2ZHF - chains H and I of the 3 polymer chains in the assembly; structure by X-ray diffraction, 1.98 A resolution.

[Chain H]
Molecule: Thrombin heavy chain
From: Homo sapiens
Notes: EC 3.4.21.5
UniProtKB: P00734 (THRB_HUMAN); the construct lacks a stretch of the UniProt sequence and is renumbered around it, so the offset changes along the chain: 16-36 = UniProt 364-384; 37-60 = UniProt 386-409; 61-77 = UniProt 419-435; 78-97 = UniProt 437-456; 7 more segments
Chain sequence (259 residues; each row starts with the number of its first residue; note: 4 numbers in that range are skipped by the numbering (no residue carries them; nothing is unmodelled there); a row labelled like 60A-60I holds insertion residues (60A, then the next letters in order)):
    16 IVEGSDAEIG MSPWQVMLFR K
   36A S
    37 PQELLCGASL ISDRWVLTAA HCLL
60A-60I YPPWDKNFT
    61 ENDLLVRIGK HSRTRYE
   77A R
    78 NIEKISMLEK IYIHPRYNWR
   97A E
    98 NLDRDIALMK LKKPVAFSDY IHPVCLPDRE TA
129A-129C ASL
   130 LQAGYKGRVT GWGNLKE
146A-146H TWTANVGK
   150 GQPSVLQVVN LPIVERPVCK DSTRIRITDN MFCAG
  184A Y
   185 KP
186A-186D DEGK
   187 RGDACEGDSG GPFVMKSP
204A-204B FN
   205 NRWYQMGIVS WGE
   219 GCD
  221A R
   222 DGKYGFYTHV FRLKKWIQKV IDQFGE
Unresolved in the structure: 146A-146H, 246-247
UniProt features mapped onto this chain:
  - region: Ala183 to Val200 (High affinity receptor-binding region which is also known as the TP508 peptide)
  - active site (Charge relay system): His57, Asp102, Ser195
  - glycosylation: Asn60G (N-linked (GlcNAc...) (complex) asparagine)
Disulfide bonds: Cys42-Cys58, Cys168-Cys182, Cys191-Cys220
Ligand contacts: 49U ((S)-N-(4-carbamimidoylbenzyl)-1-(3-cyclopentylpropanoyl)pyrrolidine-2-carboxamide): His57, Tyr60A, Trp60D, Leu99, Asp189, Ala190, Cys191, Glu192, Ser195, Val213, Ser214, Trp215, Gly216, Gly219, Cys220, Gly226, Phe227

[Chain I]
Molecule: Hirudin variant-2
UniProtKB: P09945 (ITH3_HIRME); residues 53-64 here correspond to UniProt positions 60-71 (UniProt number = residue number + 7)
Chain sequence (12 residues; each row starts with the number of its first residue):
    53 NGDFEEIPEE YL
Unresolved in the structure: 53-54
Modified / non-standard residues: Tyr63 (o-sulfo-l-tyrosine; TYS)
UniProt features mapped onto this chain:
  - region: Asp55 to Leu64 (Interaction with fibrinogen-binding exosite of thrombin)
  - modified residue: Tyr63 (Sulfotyrosine)

[How chain H and chain I interact]
Contacting residue pairs (24):
  Phe34(H) with Phe56(I), hydrophobic
  Gln38(H) with Phe56(I); Glu58(I); Ile59(I); Leu64(I), hydrogen bond (side chain-backbone)
  Glu39(H) with Phe56(I)
  Leu40(H) with Phe56(I)
  Leu65(H) with Ile59(I), hydrophobic; Tyr63(I)
  Arg67(H) with Ile59(I)
  Arg73(H) with Asp55(I), salt bridge; Phe56(I)
  Thr74(H) with Asp55(I); Phe56(I); Glu57(I), hydrogen bond (backbone-backbone)
  Arg75(H) with Glu57(I)
  Tyr76(H) with Glu57(I), hydrogen bond (backbone-side chain); Glu58(I); Pro60(I); Tyr63(I)
  Glu80(H) with Tyr63(I)
  Lys81(H) with Tyr63(I)
  Ile82(H) with Ile59(I), hydrophobic; Tyr63(I)
Other interface residues (no listed pair), chain H (15 interface residues in all): Met32, Lys36

[Summary]
15 residues of chain H face 8 of chain I across their interface, with 3 hydrogen bonds and 1 salt bridge.
Among the polar pairs are Arg73(H)-Asp55(I), Gln38(H)-Leu64(I) and Tyr76(H)-Glu57(I). Ligands of chain H:
compound 49U. From UniProt: 3 active-site residues on chain H.
Here chain H is Thrombin heavy chain (Homo sapiens) and chain I is Hirudin variant-2. Entry 2ZHF (Exploring
thrombin S3 pocket) was determined by X-ray diffraction.
